Entry 7X2F (electron microscopy, 3.00 A resolution); this record covers chains A and E of the 5 polymer chains in the assembly.

Chain A:
Protein: Guanine nucleotide-binding protein G(s) subunit alpha isoforms short, Isoform Gnas-2 of Guanine nucleotide-binding protein G(s) subunit alpha isoforms short
From: Homo sapiens
Amino-acid sequence (248 residues; each row starts with the number of its first residue; note: 141 numbers in that range are skipped by the numbering (no residue carries them; nothing is unmodelled there)):
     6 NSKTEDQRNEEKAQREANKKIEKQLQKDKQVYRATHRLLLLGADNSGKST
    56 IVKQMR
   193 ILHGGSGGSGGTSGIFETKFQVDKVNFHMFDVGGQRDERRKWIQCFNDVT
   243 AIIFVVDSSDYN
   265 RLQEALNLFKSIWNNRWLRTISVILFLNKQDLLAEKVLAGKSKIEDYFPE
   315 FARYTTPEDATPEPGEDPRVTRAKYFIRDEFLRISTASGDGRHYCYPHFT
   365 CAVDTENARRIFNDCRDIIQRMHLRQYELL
Not modelled in the structure: 6-11, 193-206

Chain E:
Protein: Nanobody35
Notes: antibody fragment or engineered binder
Amino-acid sequence (160 residues; row label = number of the first residue in the row; numbers below 1 keep their minus sign (Met-21 is residue -21)):
   -21 MKYLLPTAAAGLLLLAAQPAMAQVQLQESGGGLVQPGGSLRLSCAASGFT
    29 FSNYKMNWVRQAPGKGLEWVSDISQSGASISYTGSVKGRFTISRDNAKNT
    79 LYLQMNSLKPEDTAVYYCARCPAPFTRDCFDVTSTTYAYRGQGTQVTVSS
   129 HHHHHHEPEA
Not modelled in the structure: -21 to 0, 129-138
Disulfide bonds: Cys22-Cys96, Cys99-Cys107

Interface between chain A and chain E:
Contacting residue pairs (20; chain A residue first):
  Asp229(A) with Thr111(E); Ser112(E); Thr113(E)
  Glu230(A) with Thr111(E); Thr114(E); Tyr115(E)
  Arg232(A) with Pro100(E); Tyr115(E)
  Gln267(A) with Trp47(E); Thr61(E)
  Asn271(A) with Trp47(E)
  Ser275(A) with Asp106(E); Cys107(E), hydrogen bond (side chain-backbone); Phe108(E)
  Asn278(A) with Asp106(E)
  Asn279(A) with Asp106(E), hydrogen bond (backbone-side chain)
  Arg280(A) with Asp106(E), hydrogen bond (backbone-side chain)
  Tyr311(A) with Gly62(E); Ser63(E)
  Pro313(A) with Gly62(E)
Interface residues without a listed pair, chain A (17 interface residues in all): Arg228, Arg231, Ile235, Leu272, Lys274, Ser352
Interface residues without a listed pair, chain E (15 interface residues in all): Ser59, Arg105

Summary:
17 residues of chain A and 15 residues of chain E are in contact; the contacts include 3 hydrogen bonds. Among
the polar pairs are Ser275(A)-Cys107(E), Asn279(A)-Asp106(E) and Arg280(A)-Asp106(E).
Here chain A is Guanine nucleotide-binding protein G(s) subunit alpha isoforms short, Isoform Gnas-2 of
Guanine nucleotide-binding protein G(s) subunit alpha isoforms short (Homo sapiens) and chain E is Nanobody35.
Entry 7X2F (Cryo-EM structure of the dopamine and LY3154207-bound D1 dopamine receptor and mini-Gs complex)
was determined by electron microscopy together with 7X2C and 7X2D from the same study.
